2HSH - chain A; structure by X-ray diffraction, 1.35 A resolution.

# Chain A
Molecule: Thioredoxin
Organism: Homo sapiens
Reference sequence: Q5T937 (Q5T937_HUMAN); numbering as in UniProt (aligned over 1-105)
Amino-acid sequence (105 residues; each row starts with the number of its first residue):
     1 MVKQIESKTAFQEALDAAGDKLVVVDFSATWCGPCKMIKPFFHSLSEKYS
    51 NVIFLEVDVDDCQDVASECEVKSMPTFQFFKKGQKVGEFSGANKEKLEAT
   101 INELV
Disulfide bonds: Cys32-Cys35
Sequence notes: engineered mutation Ser73 (Cys in Q5T937)

# Summary
Chain A is Thioredoxin (Homo sapiens); the structure, Crystal structure of C73S mutant of human thioredoxin-1
oxidized with H2O2, was determined by X-ray diffraction, deposited together with 2HXK, 2IFQ and 2IIY.
